PDB entry 6R25 | electron microscopy, 4.61 A resolution (low resolution: residue-level contacts below are approximate; hydrogen-bond / salt-bridge calls are withheld) | chains G and I of the 13 polymer chains in the assembly

# Chain G
Molecule: Histone H2A
Source organism: Xenopus laevis
UniProtKB: Q6AZJ8 (Q6AZJ8_XENLA); residues 1-129 here correspond to UniProt positions 2-130 (UniProt number = residue number + 1)
Sequence (129 residues; numbered 1 to 129; the number before each row is that of its first residue):
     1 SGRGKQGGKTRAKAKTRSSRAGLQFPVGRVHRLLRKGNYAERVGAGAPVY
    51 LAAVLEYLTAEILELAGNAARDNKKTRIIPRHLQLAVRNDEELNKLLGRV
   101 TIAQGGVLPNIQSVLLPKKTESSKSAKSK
Not modelled in the structure: 1-7, 121-129

# Chain I
Molecule: 147-nt DNA strand
Sequence (147 nucleotides; numbered -73 to 73; the number before each row is that of its first residue; numbers below 1 keep their minus sign (DA-73 is residue -73)):
   -73 ATCGGATGTATATATCTGACACGTGCCTGGAGACTAGGGAGTAATCCCCT
   -23 TGGCGGTTAAAACGCGGGGGACAGCGCGTACGTGCGTTTAAGCGGTGCTA
    27 GAGCTGTCTACGACCAATTGAGCGGCCTCGGCACCGGGATTCTCGAT

# Interface between chain G and chain I
Pairs across the interface - 17 pairs, chain G then chain I:
  Thr10(G) with DT44(I)
  Arg29(G) with DG48(I); DC49(I)
  Glu41(G) with DA39(I)
  Arg42(G) with DG38(I); DA39(I)
  Val43(G) with DG38(I); DA39(I)
  Gly44(G) with DG38(I)
  Ala45(G) with DG38(I)
  Lys75(G) with DC58(I); DA59(I)
  Thr76(G) with DG57(I); DC58(I)
  Arg77(G) with DG57(I); DC58(I)
  Lys119(G) with DT69(I)
Other interface residues (no listed pair), chain G (13 interface residues in all): Thr16, Arg35
Other interface residues (no listed pair), chain I (11 interface residues in all): DC37, DA47

# Summary
Chain G and chain I form an interface of 13 and 11 residues respectively.
Here chain G is Histone H2A (Xenopus laevis) and chain I is a 147-nt DNA strand. Entry 6R25 (Structure of
LSD2/NPAC-linker/nucleosome core particle complex: Class 3) was determined by electron microscopy (same
publication as 6R1T and 6R1U).
